Entry 4RKU (X-ray diffraction, 3.00 A resolution); this record covers chains H and L of the 17 polymer chains in the assembly.

Chain H:
Molecule: Photosystem I reaction center subunit VI, chloroplastic
Organism: Pisum sativum
Amino-acid sequence (82 residues; numbered 57 to 138; the number before each row is that of its first residue):
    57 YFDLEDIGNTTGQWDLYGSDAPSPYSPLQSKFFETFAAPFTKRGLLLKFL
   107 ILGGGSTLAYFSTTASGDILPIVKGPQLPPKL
Ion coordination: chlorophyll a Mg near Gln-85 (its only coordinating residue here)
Small-molecule neighbours:
  - chlorophyll a (CLA), molecule 1: Ser-82, Pro-83, Gln-85, Phe-89
  - chlorophyll a (CLA), molecule 2: Pro-83, Gln-85, Phe-88, Phe-89
  - chlorophyll a (CLA), molecule 3: Leu-106, Ile-107, Gly-110, Thr-113, Phe-117

Chain L:
Molecule: Photosystem I reaction center subunit XI, chloroplastic
Organism: Pisum sativum
Amino-acid sequence (163 residues; row label = number of the first residue in the row):
    49 SEKPTYQVVQPINGDPFIGSLETPVTSSPLVAWYLSNLPGYRTAVNPLLR
    99 GIEVGLAHGFFLVGPFVKAGPLRNTEYAGAAGSLAAAGLVVILSICLTIY
   149 GISSFNEGDPSTAPSLTLTGRKKQPDQLQTADGWAKFTGGFFFGGISGVI
   199 WAFFLLYVLDLPY
Ion coordination: chlorophyll a Mg near Glu-101 (its only coordinating residue here)
Small-molecule neighbours:
  - beta-carotene (BCR), molecule 1: Tyr-82, Leu-104, Ala-105, Phe-108, Phe-109, Ser-195, Ile-198, Trp-199
  - beta-carotene (BCR), molecule 2: His-106, Leu-141, Cys-144, Leu-145, Phe-185, Phe-189
  - beta-carotene (BCR), molecule 3: Phe-114, Ala-133, Leu-137, Ile-140
  - chlorophyll a (CLA), molecule 1: Val-56, Val-57, Leu-69, Thr-71, Pro-72, Val-73
  - chlorophyll a (CLA), molecule 2: Thr-71, Val-73, Thr-74
  - chlorophyll a (CLA), molecule 3: Trp-81, Tyr-82, Asn-85, Leu-86, Arg-90, Glu-101, Leu-104, Ala-105
  - chlorophyll a (CLA), molecule 4: Tyr-82, Leu-86, Pro-87, Gly-88, Glu-101, Val-102, His-106, Phe-109
  - chlorophyll a (CLA), molecule 5: Phe-108, Phe-109, Gly-112, Pro-113, Lys-116, Leu-203, Leu-204, Pro-210
  - chlorophyll a (CLA), molecule 6: Phe-109, Leu-110, Pro-113, Phe-114, Ala-117, Gly-118, Pro-119, Arg-121, Leu-137
  - chlorophyll a (CLA), molecule 7: Leu-110, Leu-137, Leu-141
  - chlorophyll a (CLA), molecule 8: Phe-114, Pro-119, Leu-132, Ala-133, Gly-136, Val-139, Ile-140, Ile-143
  - chlorophyll a (CLA), molecule 9: Leu-137, Ile-140, Tyr-148, Ser-151

Chain H / chain L interface:
Residue-residue contacts (62):
  Ile-63(H) / Lys-170(L)
  Asn-65(H) / Leu-164(L)
  Thr-66(H) / Leu-164(L)
  Thr-67(H) / Asp-63(L)
  Thr-67(H) / Ile-66(L)
  Gly-68(H) / Ile-66(L)
  Gln-69(H) / Ile-66(L)
  Trp-70(H) / Pro-162(L)
  Asp-71(H) / Asn-61(L)
  Asp-71(H) / Leu-164(L)
  Asp-71(H) / Thr-165(L)
  Asp-71(H) / Leu-166(L)
  Leu-72(H) / Pro-162(L)  hydrophobic
  Leu-72(H) / Leu-164(L)  hydrogen bond (backbone-backbone)
  Leu-72(H) / Thr-165(L)
  Leu-72(H) / Leu-166(L)  hydrogen bond (backbone-backbone)
  Leu-72(H) / Asp-174(L)
  Tyr-73(H) / Glu-70(L)
  Tyr-73(H) / Thr-74(L)
  Tyr-73(H) / Ser-75(L)  hydrogen bond
  Gly-74(H) / Ser-84(L)  hydrogen bond (backbone-side chain)
  Ser-75(H) / Leu-83(L)
  Ser-75(H) / Ser-84(L)
  Ser-75(H) / Tyr-89(L)
  Asp-76(H) / Arg-90(L)  hydrogen bond (backbone-backbone)
  Asp-76(H) / Thr-91(L)  hydrogen bond (backbone-side chain)
  Asp-76(H) / Thr-165(L)
  Ala-77(H) / Ser-84(L)
  Ala-77(H) / Arg-90(L)
  Ala-77(H) / Thr-91(L)  hydrogen bond (backbone-backbone)
  Pro-78(H) / Thr-91(L)
  Pro-78(H) / Ala-92(L)
  Ser-79(H) / Val-93(L)
  Pro-80(H) / Val-93(L)
  Tyr-81(H) / Arg-90(L)
  Tyr-81(H) / Asn-94(L)
  Tyr-81(H) / Leu-97(L)
  Ser-86(H) / Leu-97(L)
  Phe-92(H) / Phe-191(L)
  Ala-93(H) / Leu-96(L)  hydrophobic
  Phe-96(H) / Ala-183(L)
  Phe-96(H) / Gly-187(L)
  Phe-96(H) / Phe-190(L)  hydrophobic
  Phe-96(H) / Phe-191(L)  hydrophobic
  Thr-97(H) / Leu-96(L)
  Thr-97(H) / Ala-183(L)
  Thr-97(H) / Lys-184(L)
  Arg-99(H) / Gly-149(L)  hydrogen bond (side chain-backbone)
  Arg-99(H) / Ile-150(L)
  Arg-99(H) / Ser-152(L)  hydrogen bond (side chain-backbone)
  Arg-99(H) / Ala-179(L)
  Arg-99(H) / Ala-183(L)
  Leu-102(H) / Phe-190(L)  hydrophobic
  Leu-103(H) / Thr-146(L)
  Leu-103(H) / Ile-147(L)  hydrophobic
  Phe-105(H) / Phe-190(L)  hydrophobic
  Leu-106(H) / Val-139(L)
  Leu-106(H) / Ser-142(L)
  Leu-106(H) / Ile-143(L)
  Leu-106(H) / Phe-190(L)  hydrophobic
  Ile-107(H) / Ile-143(L)  hydrophobic
  Tyr-116(H) / Leu-132(L)
Interface residues without a listed pair, chain H (35 interface residues in all): Ser-82, Phe-89, Glu-90, Gly-100, Ser-122
Interface residues without a listed pair, chain L (46 interface residues in all): Ile-60, Ile-100, Tyr-125, Thr-160, Ala-161, Ser-163, Gly-168, Gln-172, Thr-186

In short:
35 residues of chain H and 46 residues of chain L are in contact, with 9 hydrogen bonds. Among the polar pairs
are Tyr-73(H)/Ser-75(L), Gly-74(H)/Ser-84(L) and Asp-76(H)/Thr-91(L). 2 chlorophyll a molecules are bound
between chain H and chain L.
Here chain H is Photosystem I reaction center subunit VI, chloroplastic and chain L is Photosystem I reaction
center subunit XI, chloroplastic, both from Pisum sativum. Entry 4RKU (Crystal structure of plant Photosystem
I at 3 Angstrom resolution) was determined by X-ray diffraction.
